Entry 3PCH (X-ray diffraction, 2.05 A resolution); this record covers chains N and O of the 12 polymer chains in the assembly.

Chain N (and O):
Name: Protocatechuate 3,4-dioxygenase beta chain
From: Pseudomonas putida
Notes: EC 1.13.11.3; chain O of this document is another copy of the same molecule, construct and numbering; everything in this record applies to it too
UniProt: P00437 (PCXB_PSEPU); residues 301-538 here correspond to UniProt positions 2-239 (UniProt number = residue number - 299)
Amino-acid sequence (238 residues; each row starts with the number of its first residue):
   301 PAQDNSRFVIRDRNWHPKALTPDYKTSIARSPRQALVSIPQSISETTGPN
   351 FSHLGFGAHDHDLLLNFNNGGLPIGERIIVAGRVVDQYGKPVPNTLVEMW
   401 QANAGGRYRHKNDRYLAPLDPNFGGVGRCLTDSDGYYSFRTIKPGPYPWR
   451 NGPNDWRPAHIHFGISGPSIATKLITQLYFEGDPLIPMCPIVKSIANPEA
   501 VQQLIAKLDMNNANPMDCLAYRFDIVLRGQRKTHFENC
Unresolved in the structure: 368-370, 537-538
Modified positions: Cys429 (s,S-(2-hydroxyethyl)thiocysteine; CME)
Ion coordination: Fe ion: Tyr408, Tyr447, His460, His462 (together with 3-chloro-4-hydroxybenzoic acid)
Residues lining bound ligands:
  - 3-chloro-4-hydroxybenzoic acid (CHB), molecule 1: Leu320, Pro332, Arg333
  - 3-chloro-4-hydroxybenzoic acid (CHB), molecule 2: Leu320, Pro322, Ile328, Arg333
  - 3-chloro-4-hydroxybenzoic acid (CHB), molecule 3: Tyr324, Tyr408, Tyr447, Trp449, Arg457, His460, His462, Gln477, Ile491

Chain N / chain O interface:
Pairs across the interface (12):
  Asp323(N) with Asn314(O), hydrogen bond; Lys318(O), salt bridge
  Lys325(N) with Ala335(O); Leu336(O), hydrogen bond (side chain-backbone); Ser338(O), hydrogen bond
  Ile328(N) with Arg333(O); Ala335(O), hydrophobic
  Asn451(N) with Ser338(O), hydrogen bond (backbone-side chain)
  Gly452(N) with Ser338(O), hydrogen bond (backbone-side chain)
  Pro453(N) with Ile310(O), hydrophobic; Ser338(O)
  Asn454(N) with Ile310(O)
Also at the interface, not in a pair above, chain N (8 interface residues in all): Arg450
Also at the interface, not in a pair above, chain O (9 interface residues in all): Val337, Pro340

In short:
The interface between chain N and chain O involves 8 residues on one side and 9 on the other, with 5 hydrogen
bonds and 1 salt bridge. Polar pairs include Asp323(N)-Lys318(O), Asp323(N)-Asn314(O) and Lys325(N)-Leu336(O).
Ligands of chain N: 3 copies of 3-chloro-4-hydroxybenzoic acid.
Chain N and chain O are both Protocatechuate 3,4-dioxygenase beta chain (Pseudomonas putida); the structure,
Structure of protocatechuate 3,4-dioxygenase complexed with 3-chloro-4-hydroxybenzoate, was determined by
X-ray diffraction together with 3PCB, 3PCC, 3PCE, 3PCF, 3PCG and 3PCI from the same study.
